2AQV - chains A and B; structure by X-ray diffraction, 1.95 A resolution.

== Chain A (and B) ==
Protein: Isoaspartyl dipeptidase
From: Escherichia coli
Notes: EC 3.4.19.-; chain B of this document is another copy of the same molecule, construct and numbering; everything in this record applies to it too
UniProtKB: P39377 (IADA_ECOLI); residue numbers follow UniProt; this construct covers 1-390
Chain sequence (390 residues; numbered 1 to 390; the number before each row is that of its first residue):
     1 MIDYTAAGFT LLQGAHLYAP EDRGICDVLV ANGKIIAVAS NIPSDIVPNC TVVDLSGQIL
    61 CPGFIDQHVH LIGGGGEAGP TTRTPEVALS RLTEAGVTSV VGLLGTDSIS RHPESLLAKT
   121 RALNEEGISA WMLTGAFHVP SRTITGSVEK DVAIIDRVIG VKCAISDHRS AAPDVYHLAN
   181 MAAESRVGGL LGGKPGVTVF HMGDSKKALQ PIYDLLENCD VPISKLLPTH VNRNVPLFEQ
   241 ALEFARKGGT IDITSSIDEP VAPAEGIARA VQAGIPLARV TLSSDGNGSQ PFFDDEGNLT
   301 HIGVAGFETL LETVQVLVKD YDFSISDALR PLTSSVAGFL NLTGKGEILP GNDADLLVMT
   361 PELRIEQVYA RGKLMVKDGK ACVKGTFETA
Disordered / not traced: 289-302, 390 (chain B: 290-303, 390)
Differences from the reference sequence: engineered mutation Phe137 (Tyr in P39377); modified residue (162)
Modified residues: Lys162 (lysine nz-carboxylic acid; KCX)
Metal / ion sites: Zn2+ site 1: His68, His70, Lys162, Asp285; Zn2+ site 2: Lys162, His201, His230
Swiss-Prot annotation at these positions:
  - active site: Asp285 (Proton acceptor)
  - binding site (Zn(2+)): His68, His70, Lys162, His201, His230, Asp285
  - binding site (substrate): Gly75 to Glu77, Thr106, Arg169, Arg233, Ser289
  - modified residue: Lys162 (N6-carboxylysine)
  - mutagenesis: Glu77 (E77D/Q: Reduces activity 100000-fold), Arg169 (R169K: Reduces activity 1000-fold; R169M: Loss of activity), Arg233 (R233K: Reduces activity 1000-fold; R233M: Loss of activity), Asp285 (D285A: Reduces activity 100000-fold)
Reported in the primary citation:
  - post-translational modification sites: Lys162
  - Zn2+ coordination: Lys162
  - mutagenesis - Y137F: decreased catalytic activity
  - catalytic residues: Asp285 (citing earlier work)
  - catalytic residues: Arg169 (proposed by the authors, not directly observed)

== Interface between chain A and chain B ==
Contacting residue pairs (50):
  Ile2(A) with Ala39(B), hydrophobic
  Asp3(A) with Ile36(B); Ala37(B)
  Tyr4(A) with Ile36(B); Ala37(B), hydrophobic; Ile42(B); Pro43(B); Ile46(B)
  Ala6(A) with Ile36(B); Pro350(B), hydrophobic; Gly351(B)
  Ala7(A) with Ile36(B), hydrophobic
  Phe9(A) with Ile36(B), hydrophobic
  Ala31(A) with Asn32(B)
  Asn32(A) with Ala31(B), hydrogen bond (side chain-backbone); Asn32(B), hydrogen bond
  Ile36(A) with Asp3(B); Ala6(B); Ala7(B), hydrophobic
  Ala37(A) with Asp3(B); Tyr4(B), hydrophobic
  Ala39(A) with Ile2(B), hydrophobic
  Asn41(A) with Ile2(B)
  Ile42(A) with Ile2(B), hydrophobic; Tyr4(B)
  Pro43(A) with Tyr4(B)
  Ile46(A) with Tyr4(B); Ile46(B); Pro48(B)
  Val47(A) with Val47(B), hydrophobic; Pro48(B)
  Pro48(A) with Ile46(B); Val47(B)
  Glu114(A) with Lys150(B), salt bridge
  Leu117(A) with Ile154(B), hydrophobic
  Arg121(A) with Ala153(B); Ile154(B), hydrogen bond (side chain-backbone); Asp156(B)
  Ile144(A) with Lys150(B); Ile154(B), hydrophobic
  Lys150(A) with Glu114(B), salt bridge; Ile144(B), hydrogen bond (side chain-backbone)
  Ala153(A) with Arg121(B)
  Ile154(A) with Arg121(B), hydrogen bond (backbone-side chain); Ile144(B), hydrophobic
  Ile155(A) with Ile155(B), hydrophobic
  Asp156(A) with Arg121(B); Asp156(B)
  Pro350(A) with Ala6(B), hydrophobic
  Gly351(A) with Ala6(B)
Interface residues without a listed pair, chain A (32 interface residues in all): Leu29, Lys34, Ile35, Ser40
Interface residues without a listed pair, chain B (32 interface residues in all): Phe9, Leu29, Lys34, Ile35, Ser40, Asn41, Leu117

== Summary ==
Chain A and chain B each contribute 32 residues to their interface; the contacts include 5 hydrogen bonds and
2 salt bridges. Polar contacts include Glu114(A)-Lys150(B), Asn32(A)-Ala31(B) and Asn32(A)-Asn32(B). From the
paper: catalytic residues Asp285(A) and Arg169(A); Y137F of chain A reduces catalytic activity.
Both chains are Isoaspartyl dipeptidase (Escherichia coli). Entry 2AQV (Crystal Structure of E. coli
Isoaspartyl Dipeptidase mutant Y137F) was determined by X-ray diffraction together with 2AQO from the same
study.
